Entry 6C6S (electron microscopy, 3.70 A resolution); this record covers chains A and D of the 9 polymer chains in the assembly.

== Chain A ==
Molecule: 29-nt DNA strand
Sequence (29 nucleotides; each row starts with the number of its first residue):
     1 GGGCTGCGGTAGCGTGACGGCGAATACCC

== Chain D ==
Name: Transcription antitermination protein RfaH
From: Escherichia coli (strain K12)
UniProt: P0AFW0 (RFAH_ECOLI); residue numbers follow UniProt; this construct covers 1-162
Amino-acid sequence (162 residues; row label = number of the first residue in the row):
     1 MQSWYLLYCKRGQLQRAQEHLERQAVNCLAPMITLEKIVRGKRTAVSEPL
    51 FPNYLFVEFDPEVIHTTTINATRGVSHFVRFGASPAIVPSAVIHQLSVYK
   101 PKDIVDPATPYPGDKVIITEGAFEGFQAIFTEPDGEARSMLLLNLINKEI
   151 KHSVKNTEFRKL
Disordered / not traced: 1
Reported in the primary citation:
  - mutagenesis - K10A, R16A, H20A, R23A, R73A: decreased binding to ops (citing earlier work)

== How chain A and chain D interact ==
Contacting residue pairs - 18 pairs, chain A then chain D:
  DG1(A) with Arg40(D), base contact
  DC4(A) with Arg11(D), hydrogen bond to the phosphate
  DT5(A) with Arg11(D), salt bridge to the phosphate
  DG8(A) with Lys10(D), base contact
  DG9(A) with Lys10(D), base contact; Asn70(D), hydrogen bond to the base; Ala71(D), sugar contact; Thr72(D), hydrogen bond to the base; Arg73(D), base contact; Gly74(D), hydrogen bond to the base; Val75(D), hydrogen bond to the base
  DT10(A) with His20(D), base contact; Gln24(D), base contact; Thr68(D), sugar contact; Ala71(D), sugar contact; Thr72(D), base contact; Arg73(D), salt bridge to the phosphate
  DA11(A) with Thr68(D), hydrogen bond to the phosphate
Interface residues without a listed pair, chain D (15 interface residues in all): Arg16, Thr67, Ser76

== Overview ==
7 residues of chain A and 15 residues of chain D are in contact, with 6 hydrogen bonds and 2 salt bridges.
Polar contacts include DG9(A)-Asn70(D), DG9(A)-Thr72(D) and DG9(A)-Gly74(D). The paper reports that K10A, R16A
and H20A of chain D, among others, reduce binding to ops; 5 substitutions were tested in all.
Here chain A is a 29-nt DNA strand and chain D is Transcription antitermination protein RfaH (Escherichia coli
(strain K12)). Entry 6C6S (CryoEM structure of E.coli RNA polymerase elongation complex bound with RfaH) was
determined by electron microscopy, deposited together with 6C6T and 6C6U.
